Entry 8JCU (electron microscopy, 2.80 A resolution); this record covers chains 2 and 3.

[Chain 2]
Protein: Metabotropic glutamate receptor 2, Peptidyl-prolyl cis-trans isomerase FKBP1A
Source organism: Homo sapiens
Notes: EC 5.2.1.8
UniProtKB: chimeric construct of Q14416, P62942: residues 19-872 from Q14416 (GRM2_HUMAN) positions 19-872 (same numbers); residues 881-987 from P62942 positions 2-108 (UniProt number = residue number - 879)
Amino-acid sequence (993 residues; row label = number of the first residue in the row):
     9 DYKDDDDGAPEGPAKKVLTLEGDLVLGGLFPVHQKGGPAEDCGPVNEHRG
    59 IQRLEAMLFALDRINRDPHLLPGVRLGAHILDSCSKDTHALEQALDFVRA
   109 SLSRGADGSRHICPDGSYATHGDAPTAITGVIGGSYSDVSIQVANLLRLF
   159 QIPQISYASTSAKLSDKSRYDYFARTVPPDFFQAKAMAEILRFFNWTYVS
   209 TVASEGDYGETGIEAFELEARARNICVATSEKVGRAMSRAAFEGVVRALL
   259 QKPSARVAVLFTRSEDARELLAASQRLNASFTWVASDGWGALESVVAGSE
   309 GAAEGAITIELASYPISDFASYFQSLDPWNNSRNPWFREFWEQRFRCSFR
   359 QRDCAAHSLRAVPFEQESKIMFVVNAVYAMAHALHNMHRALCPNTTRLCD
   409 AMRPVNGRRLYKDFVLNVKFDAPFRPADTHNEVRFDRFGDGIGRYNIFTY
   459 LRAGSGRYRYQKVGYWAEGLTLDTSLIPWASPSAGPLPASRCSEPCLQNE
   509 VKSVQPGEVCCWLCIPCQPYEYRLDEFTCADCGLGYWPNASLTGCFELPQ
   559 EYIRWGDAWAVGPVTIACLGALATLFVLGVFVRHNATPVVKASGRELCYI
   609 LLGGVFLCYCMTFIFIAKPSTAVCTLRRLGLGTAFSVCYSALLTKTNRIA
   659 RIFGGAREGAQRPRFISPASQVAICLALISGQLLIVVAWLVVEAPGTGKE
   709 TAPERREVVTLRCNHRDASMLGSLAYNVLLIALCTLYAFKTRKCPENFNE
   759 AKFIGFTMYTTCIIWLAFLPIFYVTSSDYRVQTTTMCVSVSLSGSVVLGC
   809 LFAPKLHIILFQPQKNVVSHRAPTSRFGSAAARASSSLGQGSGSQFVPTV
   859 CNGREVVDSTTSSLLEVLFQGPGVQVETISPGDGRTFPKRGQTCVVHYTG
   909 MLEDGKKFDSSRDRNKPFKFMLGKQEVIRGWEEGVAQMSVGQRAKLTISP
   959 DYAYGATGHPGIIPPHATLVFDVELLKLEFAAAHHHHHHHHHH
Not modelled in the structure: 9-21, 111-131, 660-674, 820-1001
Disulfides: Cys50-Cys92, Cys234-Cys518, Cys355-Cys362, Cys400-Cys407, Cys500-Cys519, Cys504-Cys522, Cys525-Cys537, Cys540-Cys553, Cys632-Cys721
Covalently attached groups: N-acetylglucosamine (NAG) linked to Asn203
Construct notes: expression tag (9-18, 988-1001); linker (873-880)
Ligand contacts: Z99 (2-[(1S,2S)-2-carboxycyclopropyl]-3-(9H-xanthen-9-yl)-D-alanine): Arg57, Arg61, Ser143, Tyr144, Ser145, Ala166, Ser167, Thr168, Ser169, Asp188, Asp215, Tyr216, Arg271, Lys377
Swiss-Prot annotation at these positions:
  - region: Ala677 to Ala685 (Important for interaction with HTR2A)
  - binding site (L-glutamate): Arg57, Arg61, Ser145, Ala166, Thr168, Asp295, Lys377
  - glycosylation (N-linked (GlcNAc...) asparagine): Asn203, Asn286, Asn338, Asn402, Asn547
  - modified residue: Lys932 (N6-acetyllysine)

[Chain 3]
Protein: Metabotropic glutamate receptor 3, Serine/threonine-protein kinase mTOR
Source organism: Homo sapiens
Notes: EC 2.7.11.1
UniProtKB: chimeric construct of Q14832, A0A8V8TRG9: residues 23-879 from Q14832 (GRM3_HUMAN) positions 23-879 (same numbers); residues 888-982 from A0A8V8TRG9 positions 1949-2043 (UniProt number = residue number + 1061)
Amino-acid sequence (993 residues; numbered -8 to 984; the number before each row is that of its first residue; numbers below 1 keep their minus sign (Asp-8 is residue -8)):
    -8 DYKDDDDKGAPWSHPQFEKGSGSWSHPQFEKLGDHNFLRREIKIEGDLVL
    42 GGLFPINEKGTGTEECGRINEDRGIQRLEAMLFAIDEINKDDYLLPGVKL
    92 GVHILDTCSRDTYALEQSLEFVRASLTKVDEAEYMCPDGSYAIQENIPLL
   142 IAGVIGGSYSSVSIQVANLLRLFQIPQISYASTSAKLSDKSRYDYFARTV
   192 PPDFYQAKAMAEILRFFNWTYVSTVASEGDYGETGIEAFEQEARLRNICI
   242 ATAEKVGRSNIRKSYDSVIRELLQKPNARVVVLFMRSDDSRELIAAASRA
   292 NASFTWVASDGWGAQESIIKGSEHVAYGAITLELASQPVRQFDRYFQSLN
   342 PYNNHRNPWFRDFWEQKFQCSLQNKRNHRRVCDKHLAIDSSNYEQESKIM
   392 FVVNAVYAMAHALHKMQRTLCPNTTKLCDAMKILDGKKLYKDYLLKINFT
   442 APFNPNKDADSIVKFDTFGDGMGRYNVFNFQNVGGKYSYLKVGHWAETLS
   492 LDVNSIHWSRNSVPTSQCSDPCAPNEMKNMQPGDVCCWICIPCEPYEYLA
   542 DEFTCMDCGSGQWPTADLTGCYDLPEDYIRWEDAWAIGPVTIACLGFMCT
   592 CMVVTVFIKHNNTPLVKASGRELCYILLFGVGLSYCMTFFFIAKPSPVIC
   642 ALRRLGLGSSFAICYSALLTKTNCIARIFDGVKNGAQRPKFISPSSQVFI
   692 CLGLILVQIVMVSVWLILEAPGTRRYTLAEKRETVILKCNVKDSSMLISL
   742 TYDVILVILCTVYAFKTRKCPENFNEAKFIGFTMYTTCIIWLAFLPIFYV
   792 TSSDYRVQTTTMCISVSLSGFVVLGCLFAPKVHIILFQPQKNVVTHRLHL
   842 NRFSVSGTGTTYSQSSASTYVPTVCNGREVLDSTTSSLLEVLFQGPAILW
   892 HEMWHEGLEEASRLYFGERNVKGMFEVLEPLHAMMERGPQTLKETSFNQA
   942 YGRDLMEAQEWCRKYMKSGNVKDLTQAWDLYYHVFRRISKQEF
Not modelled in the structure: -8 to 29, 119-134, 666-681, 827-984
Disulfides: Cys57-Cys99, Cys240-Cys527, Cys361-Cys373, Cys412-Cys419, Cys509-Cys528, Cys513-Cys531, Cys534-Cys546, Cys549-Cys562, Cys641-Cys730
Covalently attached groups: N-acetylglucosamine (NAG) linked to Asn209
Construct notes: expression tag (-8 to 22, 983-984); linker (880-887)
Ligand contacts: Z99 (2-[(1S,2S)-2-carboxycyclopropyl]-3-(9H-xanthen-9-yl)-D-alanine): Arg64, Arg68, Ser149, Tyr150, Ser151, Ala172, Ser173, Thr174, Ser175, Asp194, Asp221, Tyr222, Arg277, Lys389
Swiss-Prot annotation at these positions:
  - binding site (L-glutamate): Ser151, Ala172 to Thr174, Tyr222, Asp301, Lys389
  - glycosylation (N-linked (GlcNAc...) asparagine): Asn209, Asn292, Asn414, Asn439

[Chain 2 / chain 3 interface]
Contacting residue pairs (20):
  Leu99(2) - Leu163(3)
  Glu100(2) - Leu117(3)
  Glu100(2) - Thr118(3)  hydrogen bond (side chain-backbone)
  Leu103(2) - Leu110(3)  hydrophobic
  Leu103(2) - Leu117(3)  hydrophobic
  Leu103(2) - Phe164(3)  hydrophobic
  Arg107(2) - Arg114(3)
  Leu110(2) - Glu107(3)
  Asn153(2) - Arg162(3)
  Asn153(2) - Leu163(3)
  Leu154(2) - Leu163(3)  hydrophobic
  Arg156(2) - Asn159(3)
  Leu157(2) - Leu106(3)
  Leu157(2) - Gln156(3)
  Leu157(2) - Asn159(3)
  Leu157(2) - Leu160(3)
  Phe158(2) - Leu110(3)  hydrophobic
  Ser176(2) - Arg183(3)  hydrogen bond (backbone-side chain)
  Arg177(2) - Ser182(3)  hydrogen bond
  Arg177(2) - Arg183(3)
Also at the interface, not in a pair above, chain 2 (14 interface residues in all): Val106, Gln150
Also at the interface, not in a pair above, chain 3 (16 interface residues in all): Val113, Ser116

[Overview]
The interface between chain 2 and chain 3 involves 14 residues on one side and 16 on the other, with 3
hydrogen bonds. Among the polar pairs are Glu100(2)-Thr118(3), Ser176(2)-Arg183(3) and Arg177(2)-Ser182(3).
Bound to chain 2: compound Z99. Bound to chain 3: compound Z99.
Here chain 2 is Metabotropic glutamate receptor 2, Peptidyl-prolyl cis-trans isomerase FKBP1A and chain 3 is
Metabotropic glutamate receptor 3, Serine/threonine-protein kinase mTOR, both from Homo sapiens. Entry 8JCU
(Cryo-EM structure of mGlu2-mGlu3 heterodimer in presence of LY341495 (dimerization mode I)) was determined by
electron microscopy (same publication as 8JCV, 8JCW, 8JCX, 8JCY, 8JCZ, 8JD0 and 6 further entries).
